Entry 1JGO (X-ray diffraction, 5.60 A resolution (low resolution: residue-level contacts below are approximate; hydrogen-bond / salt-bridge calls are withheld)); this record covers chains M and Q of the 25 polymer chains in the assembly.

== Chain M ==
Protein: 30S ribosomal protein S10
From: Thermus thermophilus
Reference sequence: Q5SHN7 (RS10_THET8); aligned to UniProt positions 1-105 over residues 1-105 (the alignment contains insertions or deletions, so no single offset holds)
Sequence (105 residues; row label = number of the first residue in the row):
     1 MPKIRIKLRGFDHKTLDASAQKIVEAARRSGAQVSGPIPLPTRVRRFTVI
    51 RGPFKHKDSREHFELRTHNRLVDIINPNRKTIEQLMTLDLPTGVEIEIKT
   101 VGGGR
Unresolved in the structure: 1-2, 101-105

== Chain Q ==
Protein: 30S ribosomal protein S14
From: Thermus thermophilus
Reference sequence: Q5SHQ1 (RS14_THET8); aligned to UniProt positions 1-61 over residues 1-61 (the alignment contains insertions or deletions, so no single offset holds)
Sequence (61 residues; numbered 1 to 61; the number before each row is that of its first residue):
     1 MARKALIEKAKRTPKFKVRAYTRCVRCGRARSVYRFFGLCRICLRELAHK
    51 GQLPGVRKASW
Unresolved in the structure: 1

== Chain M / chain Q interface ==
Contacting residue pairs - 6 pairs, chain M then chain Q:
  H62(M) - K58(Q)
  H62(M) - A59(Q)
  F63(M) - R57(Q)
  F63(M) - K58(Q)
  E64(M) - R57(Q)
  L65(M) - G55(Q)

== Overview ==
Chain M and chain Q each contribute 4 residues to their interface.
Chain M is 30S ribosomal protein S10 and chain Q is 30S ribosomal protein S14, both from Thermus thermophilus;
the structure, The Path of Messenger RNA Through the Ribosome. THIS FILE, 1JGO, CONTAINS THE 30S RIBOSOME
SUBUNIT ..., was determined by X-ray diffraction, deposited together with 1JGP and 1JGQ.
